PDB entry 4QWG | X-ray diffraction, 2.60 A resolution | chains J and X of the 28 polymer chains in the assembly

== Chain J (and X) ==
Protein: Proteasome subunit beta type-4
Organism: Saccharomyces cerevisiae
Notes: chain X of this document is another copy of the same molecule, construct and numbering; everything in this record applies to it too
Reference sequence: P22141 (PSB4_YEAST); residues 1-198 here = UniProt positions 1-198
Sequence (198 residues; row label = number of the first residue in the row):
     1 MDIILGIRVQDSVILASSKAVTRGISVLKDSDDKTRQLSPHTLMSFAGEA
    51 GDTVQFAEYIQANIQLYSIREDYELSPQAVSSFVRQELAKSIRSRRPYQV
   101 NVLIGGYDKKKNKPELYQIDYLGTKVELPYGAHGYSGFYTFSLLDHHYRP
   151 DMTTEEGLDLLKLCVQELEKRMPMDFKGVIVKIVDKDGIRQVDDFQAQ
Unresolved in the structure: 196-198
Swiss-Prot annotation at these positions:
  - modified residue: Met-1 (N-acetylmethionine), Ser-76 (Phosphoserine)

== Chain J / chain X interface ==
Residue-residue contacts - 34 pairs, chain J then chain X:
  Thr-22(J) / Pro-173(X)
  Gly-24(J) / Pro-173(X)
  Ile-25(J) / Tyr-135(X)  hydrophobic
  Ile-25(J) / Tyr-139(X)  hydrogen bond (backbone-side chain)
  Ile-25(J) / Arg-171(X)
  Ile-25(J) / Pro-173(X)
  Ser-26(J) / Tyr-139(X)  hydrogen bond
  Ser-26(J) / Arg-171(X)
  Val-27(J) / Lys-170(X)
  Val-27(J) / Arg-171(X)  hydrogen bond (backbone-side chain)
  Val-27(J) / Met-172(X)
  Tyr-135(J) / Ile-25(X)  hydrophobic
  Tyr-139(J) / Ile-25(X)  hydrogen bond (side chain-backbone)
  Tyr-139(J) / Ser-26(X)  hydrogen bond
  Glu-169(J) / Asp-175(X)
  Glu-169(J) / Lys-177(X)  hydrogen bond (backbone-side chain)
  Lys-170(J) / Val-27(X)
  Lys-170(J) / Lys-177(X)  hydrogen bond (backbone-side chain)
  Arg-171(J) / Ile-25(X)
  Arg-171(J) / Ser-26(X)
  Arg-171(J) / Val-27(X)  hydrogen bond (side chain-backbone)
  Met-172(J) / Val-27(X)
  Pro-173(J) / Thr-22(X)
  Pro-173(J) / Gly-24(X)
  Pro-173(J) / Ile-25(X)
  Pro-173(J) / Met-174(X)
  Pro-173(J) / Asp-175(X)  hydrogen bond (backbone-backbone)
  Met-174(J) / Pro-173(X)
  Met-174(J) / Met-174(X)  hydrophobic
  Asp-175(J) / Glu-169(X)
  Asp-175(J) / Pro-173(X)  hydrogen bond (backbone-backbone)
  Asp-175(J) / Asp-175(X)
  Lys-177(J) / Glu-169(X)  hydrogen bond (side chain-backbone)
  Lys-177(J) / Lys-170(X)  hydrogen bond (side chain-backbone)
Interface residues without a listed pair, chain J (18 interface residues in all): Leu-28, Asp-30, Phe-138
Interface residues without a listed pair, chain X (18 interface residues in all): Leu-28, Asp-30, Phe-138

== Overview ==
Chain J and chain X each contribute 18 residues to their interface; the contacts include 12 hydrogen bonds.
Polar contacts include Ile-25(J)/Tyr-139(X), Ser-26(J)/Tyr-139(X) and Val-27(J)/Arg-171(X).
Both chains are Proteasome subunit beta type-4 (Saccharomyces cerevisiae). Entry 4QWG (yCP beta5-A49V mutant
in complex with carfilzomib) was determined by X-ray diffraction together with 4QUX, 4QUY, 4QV0, 4QV1, 4QV3,
4QV4 and 42 further entries from the same study.
